6Y4N - chains C and E of the 6 polymer chains in the assembly; structure by X-ray diffraction, 2.85 A resolution.

[Chain C]
Molecule: Tubulin alpha-1B chain
From: Sus scrofa
Reference sequence: Q2XVP4 (TBA1B_PIG); numbering as in UniProt (aligned over 1-451)
Amino-acid sequence (451 residues; numbered 1 to 451; the number before each row is that of its first residue):
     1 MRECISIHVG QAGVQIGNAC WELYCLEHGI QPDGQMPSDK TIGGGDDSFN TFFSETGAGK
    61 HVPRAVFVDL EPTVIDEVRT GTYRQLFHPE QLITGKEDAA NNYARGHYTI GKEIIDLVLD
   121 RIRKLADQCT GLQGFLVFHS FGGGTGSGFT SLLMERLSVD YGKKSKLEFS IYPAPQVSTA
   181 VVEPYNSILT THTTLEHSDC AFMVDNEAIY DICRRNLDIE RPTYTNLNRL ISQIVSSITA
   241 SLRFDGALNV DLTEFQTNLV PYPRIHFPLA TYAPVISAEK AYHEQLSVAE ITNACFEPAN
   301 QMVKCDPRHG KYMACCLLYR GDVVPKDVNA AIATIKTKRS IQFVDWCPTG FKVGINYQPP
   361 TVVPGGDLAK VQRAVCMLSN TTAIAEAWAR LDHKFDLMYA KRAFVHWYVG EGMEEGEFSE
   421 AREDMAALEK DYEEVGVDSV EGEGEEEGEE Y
Not modelled in the structure: 441-451
Bound ions: Ca2+: Asp39, Thr41, Gly44, Glu55
Small-molecule neighbours:
  - GTP (guanosine-5'-triphosphate): Val9, Gly10, Gln11, Ala12, Gln15, Ile16, Asp69, Asp98, Ala99, Ala100, Asn101, Ser140, Gly142, Gly143, Gly144, Thr145, Gly146, Ile171, Pro173, Val177, Ser178, Thr179, Glu183, Asn206, Tyr224, Leu227, Asn228, Ile231
  - (2R)-1-methylpiperidine-2-carboxylic acid / O9K / O9N / benzyl hydrogen carbonate / valine: Ala247, Leu248, Pro325, Val328, Asn329, Ile332, Lys336, Phe351, Val353, Ile355, Tyr357
Swiss-Prot annotation at these positions:
  - motif: Met1 to Cys4 (MREC motif)
  - active site: Glu254
  - binding site (GTP): Gly10, Gln11, Ala12, Gln15, Glu71, Ala99, Ser140, Gly143, Gly144, Thr145, Gly146, Thr179, Glu183, Asn206, Tyr224, Asn228, Leu252
  - binding site (Mg(2+)): Glu71
  - site: Tyr451 (Involved in polymerization)
  - modified residue: Lys40 (N6,N6,N6-trimethyllysine), Ser48 (Phosphoserine), Ser232 (Phosphoserine), Tyr282 (3'-nitrotyrosine), Arg339 (Omega-N-methylarginine), Ser439 (Phosphoserine), Glu443 (5-glutamyl polyglutamate), Glu445 (5-glutamyl polyglutamate), Tyr451 (3'-nitrotyrosine)
  - cross-link (Glycyl lysine isopeptide (Lys-Gly)): Lys326 (interchain with G-Cter in ubiquitin), Lys370 (interchain with G-Cter in ubiquitin)

[Chain E]
Molecule: Stathmin-4
From: Rattus norvegicus
Reference sequence: P63043 (STMN4_RAT); residues 49-189 here = UniProt positions 49-189
Amino-acid sequence (143 residues; each row starts with the number of its first residue):
    47 MADMEVIELN KCTSGQSFEV ILKPPSFDGV PEFNASLPRR RDPSLEEIQK KLEAAEERRK
   107 YQEAELLKHL AEKREHEREV IQKAIEENNN FIKMAKEKLA QKMESNKENR EAHLAAMLER
   167 LQEKDKHAEE VRKNKELKEE ASR
Not modelled in the structure: 47-49, 73-87, 188-189
Sequence notes: expression tag (47-48)
Swiss-Prot annotation at these positions:
  - modified residue: Ser90 (Phosphoserine)

[How chain C and chain E interact]
Contacting residue pairs (34):
  His107(C) with Lys148(E); Met149(E)
  Tyr108(C) with Lys148(E); Met149(E), hydrophobic; Asn152(E)
  Thr109(C) with Arg156(E)
  Lys112(C) with Met149(E)
  Glu155(C) with Leu145(E); Lys148(E), salt bridge
  Arg156(C) with Leu145(E)
  Ser158(C) with Phe137(E); Ile138(E)
  Val159(C) with Ile138(E); Ala141(E), hydrophobic; Lys142(E)
  Gly162(C) with Asn134(E); Phe137(E); Ile138(E)
  Lys163(C) with Asn134(E), hydrogen bond (backbone-side chain); Phe137(E)
  Thr193(C) with Lys148(E)
  Glu196(C) with Phe137(E); Lys144(E), salt bridge
  His197(C) with Phe137(E)
  Val409(C) with His159(E)
  Gly410(C) with Arg156(E)
  Glu411(C) with Asn152(E), hydrogen bond (backbone-side chain); Arg156(E), salt bridge
  Gly412(C) with Asn152(E), hydrogen bond (backbone-side chain); Asn155(E), hydrogen bond (backbone-side chain); Arg156(E)
  Met413(C) with Asn152(E)
  Glu414(C) with Ser151(E); Asn155(E), hydrogen bond
Interface residues without a listed pair, chain C (20 interface residues in all): Leu152
Interface residues without a listed pair, chain E (15 interface residues in all): Glu133

[Overview]
20 residues of chain C face 15 of chain E across their interface, with 5 hydrogen bonds and 3 salt bridges.
Polar pairs include Glu155(C)-Lys148(E), Glu196(C)-Lys144(E) and Glu411(C)-Arg156(E).
Here chain C is Tubulin alpha-1B chain (Sus scrofa) and chain E is Stathmin-4 (Rattus norvegicus). Entry 6Y4N
(Structure of Tubulin Tyrosine Ligase in Complex with Tb116) was determined by X-ray diffraction together with
6Y4M from the same study.
